Entry 7T72 (X-ray diffraction, 3.18 A resolution); this record covers chains L and A of the 3 polymer chains in the assembly.

# Chain L
Molecule: Antibody light chain
Organism: Homo sapiens
Notes: antibody fragment or engineered binder
Amino-acid sequence (214 residues; numbered 1 to 214; the number before each row is that of its first residue):
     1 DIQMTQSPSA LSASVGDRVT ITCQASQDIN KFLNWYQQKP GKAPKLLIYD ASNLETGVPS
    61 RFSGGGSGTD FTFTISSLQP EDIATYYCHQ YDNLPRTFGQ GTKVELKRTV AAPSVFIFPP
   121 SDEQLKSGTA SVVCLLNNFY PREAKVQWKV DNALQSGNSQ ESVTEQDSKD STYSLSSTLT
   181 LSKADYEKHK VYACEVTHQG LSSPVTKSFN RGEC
Disordered / not traced: 212-214
Cystine bridges: C23-C88, C134-C194

# Chain A
Molecule: Spike protein S1
Organism: Severe acute respiratory syndrome coronavirus 2
Notes: fragment: Receptor Binding Domain (RBD)
Reference sequence: P0DTC2 (SPIKE_SARS2); numbering as in UniProt (aligned over 333-528)
Amino-acid sequence (204 residues; numbered 333 to 536; the number before each row is that of its first residue):
   333 TNLCPFGEVF NATRFASVYA WNRKRISNCV ADYSVLYNSA SFSTFKCYGV SPTKLNDLCF
   393 TNVYADSFVI RGDEVRQIAP GQTGKIADYN YKLPDDFTGC VIAWNSNNLD SKVGGNYNYL
   453 YRLFRKSNLK PFERDISTEI YQAGSTPCNG VEGFNCYFPL QSYGFQPTNG VGYQPYRVVV
   513 LSFELLHAPA TVCGPKGSHH HHHH
Disordered / not traced: 333, 521-522, 528-536
Cystine bridges: C336-C361, C379-C432, C391-C525, C480-C488
Covalent attachments: N-acetylglucosamine (NAG) linked to N343
Sequence notes: expression tag (529-536)

# How chain L and chain A interact
Contacting residue pairs (8; chain L residue first):
  D28(L) - G502(A)  hydrogen bond (side chain-backbone)
  D28(L) - Y505(A)
  I29(L) - Y505(A)
  N30(L) - N501(A)  hydrogen bond
  N30(L) - Y505(A)
  F32(L) - R403(A)
  F32(L) - Y505(A)  hydrophobic
  D92(L) - Y505(A)  hydrogen bond
Other interface residues (no listed pair), chain A (6 interface residues in all): D405, K417
The authors on this interface:
  - epitope / paratope residues, chain A: N501(A), Y505(A)

# In short
The interface between chain L and chain A involves 5 residues on one side and 6 on the other; the contacts
include 3 hydrogen bonds. Polar pairs include D28(L)-G502(A), N30(L)-N501(A) and D92(L)-Y505(A). Covalently
linked N-acetylglucosamine: at N343(A). From the paper: epitope/paratope residues N501(A) and Y505(A).
Here chain L is Antibody light chain (Homo sapiens) and chain A is Spike protein S1 (Severe acute respiratory
syndrome coronavirus 2). Entry 7T72 (Epitope-based selection of SARS-CoV-2 neutralizing antibodies from
convalescent patients) was determined by X-ray diffraction together with 7T5O from the same study.
